PDB entry 7PI8 | electron microscopy, 8.90 A resolution (very low resolution: no residue pairs are listed; an interface is given only as per-side residue counts) | chains y and 3 of the 53 polymer chains in the assembly

# Chain y
Molecule: 50S ribosomal protein L32
Organism: Mycoplasma pneumoniae M129
UniProt: P75238 (RL32_MYCPN); numbering as in UniProt (aligned over 1-57)
Sequence (57 residues; numbered 1 to 57; the number before each row is that of its first residue):
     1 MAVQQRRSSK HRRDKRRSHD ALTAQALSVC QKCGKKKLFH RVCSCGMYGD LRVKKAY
Unresolved in the structure: 1
Cystine bridges: Cys33-Cys45

# Chain 3
Molecule: 23S ribosomal RNA
Organism: Mycoplasma pneumoniae M129
Sequence (2907 nucleotides; each row starts with the number of its first residue):
     1 UACAAUAAGU UACUAAGGGC UUAUGGUGGA UGCCUUGGCA CUAAUAGGCG AUGAAGGACG
    61 UGUUAACCUG CGAUAAGCUU CGGGUAGGUG GUAAGAACCU CAGAUCCGGA GAUUUCCGAA
   121 UGGAGCAAUC CGGUAGUUGG AAACAGCUAU CAUUAAUUGA UGAAUAAAUA GUCAAUUAAA
   181 GCAAUACGUG GUGAAGUGAA ACAUCUCAGU AGCCACAGGA AAAGAAAACG AAUGUGAUUC
   241 CGUGUGUAGU GGCGAGCGAA AGCGGAACAG GCCAAACUUA UCAUUAGAUA GGGGUUGUAG
   301 GGCUUGCAAU GUGGACUUGA AAACGAUAGA AGAAGCUGUU GGAAAGCAGC GCGCAAAAGG
   361 GUGAUAGCCC CGUAUUUGAA AUUGUUUUCA UACCUAGCGA GAUCCCUGAG UAGCUCGGAA
   421 AACGUUAUUU UGAGUGAAUC UGCCCAGACC AUUGGGUAAG CCUAAAUACU AAUUAGUGAC
   481 CGAUAGCGAA ACAGUACCGU GAGGGAAAGG UGAAAAGAAC CCAGAGAUGG GAGUGAAAUA
   541 GAUUCUGAAA CCAUAUGCCU ACAACGUGUC AGAGCACAUU AAUGUGUGAU GGCGUGCGUU
   601 UUGAAGUAUG AGCCGGCGAG UUAUGAUAGC AAGCGUUAGU UAACCAGGAG AUGGGGAGCU
   661 GUAGCGAAAG CGAGUUUUAA AAGAGCGUUU GUUUGUUAUU AUAGACCCGA AACGGGUUGA
   721 GCUAGUCAUG AGCAGGUUGA AGGUUGAGUA ACAUCAACUG GAGGACCGAA CCGACUCUCG
   781 UUGAAACGAU AGCGGAUGAC UUGUGAUUAG GGGUGAAAUU CCAAUCGAAA UCCGUGAUAG
   841 CUGGUUCUCG UCGAAAUAGC UUUAAGGCUA GCGUGAGAUC ACAAAUAAGU GGAGGUAAAG
   901 CUACUGAAUG UAUGAUGGCG CCACCUAGGC GUACUGAAUA CAAUUAAACU CUGAAUGCCA
   961 UUUAUUUUAU UCUCGCAGUC AGACAGUGGG GGAUAAGCUU CAUUGUCAAG AGGGGAAGAG
  1021 CCCAGAUCAU UAAAUAAGGU CCCCAAAAUA UACUAAGUGG AAAAGGAUGU GAAAGUGCUA
  1081 AAACAGCAAG GAUGUUGGCU UAGAAGCAGC CAUCGUUUAA AGAGUGCGUA ACAGCUCACU
  1141 UGUCGAGUGU UUUUGCGCCG AAGAUGUAAC GGGGCUAAGU AUAUUACCGA AUUUAUGGAU
  1201 AAGAUUUAUA UCUUGUGGUA GACGAGCGUU GUAUUGGAGU UGAAGUCAAA GCGUGAGCAU
  1261 UGGUGGAUCC AAUACAAGUG AGAAUGCCGG CAUGAGUAAC GCUUGGGAGU GAGAAUCUCC
  1321 CAAACCGAUU GACUAAGGUU UCCUGGACCA GGGUCGUCCU UCCAGGGUUA GUCUGGACCU
  1381 AAGCUGAGGC UGAAAAGCGU AGGCGAUGGA CAACAGGUUA AUAUUCCUGU ACUUACAGUU
  1441 AGACUGAUGG AGUGACAAAG AAGGUUUUCC ACCCCCAUAA UUGGAUUUGG GGAUAAAUCA
  1501 UAAGGUGGUA CAAUAGGCAA AUCCGUUGUG CAUAACAUUG AGUGAUGAUG UCGAGUGAAU
  1561 GAGUGAUCAA GUAGCGAAGG UGGUAUUAAU CAUGCUUUCA AGAAAAGCUU CUAGGGUUAA
  1621 UCUAGCUGUA ACCAGUACCG AGAACGAACA CACGUAGUCA AGGAGAGGAU CCUAAGGUUA
  1681 GCGAGUGAAC UAUAGCCAAG GAACUCUGCA AAUUAACCCC GUAAGUUAGC GAGAAGGGGU
  1741 GCUUAUGUAA AAGUAAGCCG CAGUGAAGAA CGAGGGGGGA CUGUUUAACU AAAACACAAC
  1801 UCUAUGCCAA ACCGUAAGGU GAUGUAUAUG GGGUGACACC UGCCCAGUGC UGGAAGGUUA
  1861 AAGAAGGAGG UUAGCGCAAG CGAAGCUUUU AACUGAAGCC CCAGUGAACG GCGGCCGUAA
  1921 CUAUAACGGU CCUAAGGUAG CGAAAUUCCU AGUCGGGUAA AUUCCGUCCC GCUUGAAUGG
  1981 UGUAACCAUC UCUUGACUGU CUCGGCUAUA GACUCGGUGA AAUCCAGGUA CGGGUGAAGA
  2041 CACCCGUUAG GCGCAACGGG ACGGAAAGAC CCCGUGAAGC UUUACUGUAG CUUAAUAUUG
  2101 AUCAGGACAU UAUCAUGUAG AGAAUAGGUA GGAGCAAUCG AUGCAAGUUC GCUAGGACUU
  2161 GUUGAUGCGA AAGGUGGAAU ACUACCCUUG GUUGUGUGCU GUUCUAAUUG GUAACUGUUA
  2221 UCCAGUUUCA AGACAGUGUU AGGUGGGCAG UUUGACUGGG GCGGUCGCCU CCUAAAAGGU
  2281 AACGGAGGCG UACAAAGGUA CCUUCAGUAC GGUUGGAAAU CGUAUGUAGA GUGUAAUGGU
  2341 GUAAGGGUGC UUGACUGUGA GACAUACAGG UCGAACAGGU GAGAAAUCAG GUCAUAGUGA
  2401 UCCGGUGGUC CAGUAUGGAA UGGCCAUCGC UCAACGGAUA AAAGCUACUC CGGGGAUAAC
  2461 AGGCUGAUAC UGCCCAAGAG UUCAUAUCGA CGGCAGUGUU UGGCACCUCG AUGUCGACUC
  2521 AUCUCAUCCU CGAGCUGAAG CAGGUUCGAA GGGUUCGGCU GUUCGCCGAU UAAAGAGAUA
  2581 CGUGAGUUGG GUUCAAACCG UCGUGAGACA GGUUGGUCCC UAUCUAUUGU GCCCGUAGGA
  2641 AGAUUGAAGA GUGUUGCUUC UAGUACGAGA GGACCGAAGC GAGGACACCU CUUAUGCUCC
  2701 AGUUGUAGCG CCAGCUGCAC CGCUGGGUAG UAACGUGUCU AUUAGAUAAA CGCUGAAAGC
  2761 AUCUAAGUGU GAAACUAUCU CAAAGAUUAA UCUUCCCAUU UCGCAAGAAA GUAAGAGCCG
  2821 UCAAAGACGA UGACGUUGAU AGGUUACAGG UGUAAGCAUA GUGAUAUGUU GAGCUGAGUA
  2881 AUACUAAUUG CUCGAGGACU UAUUGGA
Unresolved in the structure: 1-7, 923-927, 1560-1569, 2901-2907

# How chain y and chain 3 interact
At this resolution (9 A) residue pairs are not listed: 38 residues of chain y and 50 of chain 3 lie at the interface.

# In short
38 residues of chain y and 50 residues of chain 3 are in contact.
Here chain y is 50S ribosomal protein L32 and chain 3 is 23S ribosomal RNA, both from Mycoplasma pneumoniae
M129. Entry 7PI8 (70S ribosome with P-site tRNA in spectinomycin-treated Mycoplasma pneumoniae cells) was
determined by electron microscopy (same publication as 7OOC, 7OOD, 7P6Z, 7PAH, 7PAI, 7PAJ and 23 further
entries).
